8EDG - chains R and G of the 12 polymer chains in the assembly; structure by electron microscopy, 4.64 A resolution (low resolution: residue-level contacts below are approximate; hydrogen-bond / salt-bridge calls are withheld).

== Chain R ==
Molecule: 55-nt DNA strand
Sequence (55 nucleotides; numbered 1 to 55; the number before each row is that of its first residue):
     1 CAAGTGGCGC ATAAGTATCA AAATAAGCCA CTTGTTGTTG TTCTCTGGTT CACGC

== Chain G ==
Molecule: Hermes transposase
Organism: Musca domestica
UniProt: Q25438 (Q25438_MUSDO); numbering as in UniProt (aligned over 1-612)
Sequence (612 residues; numbered 1 to 612; the number before each row is that of its first residue):
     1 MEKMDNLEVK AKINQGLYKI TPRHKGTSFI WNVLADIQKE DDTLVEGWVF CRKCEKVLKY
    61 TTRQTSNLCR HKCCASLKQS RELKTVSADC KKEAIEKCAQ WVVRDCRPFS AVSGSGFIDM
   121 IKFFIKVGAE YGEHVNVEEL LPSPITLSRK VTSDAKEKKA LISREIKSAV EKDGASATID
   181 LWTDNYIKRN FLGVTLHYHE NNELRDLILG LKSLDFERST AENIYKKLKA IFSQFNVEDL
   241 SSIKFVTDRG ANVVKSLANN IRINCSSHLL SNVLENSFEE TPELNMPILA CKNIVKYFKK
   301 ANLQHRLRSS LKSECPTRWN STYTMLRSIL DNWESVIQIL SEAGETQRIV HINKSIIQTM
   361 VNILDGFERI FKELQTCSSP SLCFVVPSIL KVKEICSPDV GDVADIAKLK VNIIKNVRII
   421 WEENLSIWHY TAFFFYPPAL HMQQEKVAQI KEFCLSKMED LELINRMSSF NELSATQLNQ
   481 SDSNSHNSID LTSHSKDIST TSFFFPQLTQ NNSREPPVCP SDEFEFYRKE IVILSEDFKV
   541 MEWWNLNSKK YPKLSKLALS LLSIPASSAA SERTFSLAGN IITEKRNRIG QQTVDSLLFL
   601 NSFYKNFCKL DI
Disordered / not traced: 1-3, 461-516, 610-612
Sequence notes: engineered mutation Glu2 (Gln in Q25438), Gly128 (Lys in Q25438)
Metal / ion sites: Zn2+: Cys51, Cys54, His71, Cys73

== Interface between chain R and chain G ==
Contacting residue pairs (35; chain R residue first):
  DG27(R) - Lys72(G)
  DC28(R) - Lys56(G)
  DC28(R) - Leu58(G)
  DC28(R) - His71(G)
  DC28(R) - Lys72(G)
  DC29(R) - Leu58(G)
  DC29(R) - Lys59(G)
  DC29(R) - Asn67(G)
  DT32(R) - Gln64(G)
  DT33(R) - Gln64(G)
  DT42(R) - Arg308(G)
  DC43(R) - Ser310(G)
  DC43(R) - Lys312(G)
  DT46(R) - Arg318(G)
  DT46(R) - Glu572(G)
  DT46(R) - Ser576(G)
  DG47(R) - Trp182(G)
  DG47(R) - Arg318(G)
  DG47(R) - Trp319(G)
  DG47(R) - Glu572(G)
  DG48(R) - Asp180(G)
  DG48(R) - Asp248(G)
  DG48(R) - His268(G)
  DG48(R) - Pro316(G)
  DG48(R) - Thr317(G)
  DG48(R) - Glu572(G)
  DT49(R) - Thr183(G)
  DC51(R) - Arg218(G)
  DA52(R) - Arg218(G)
  DA52(R) - Ser219(G)
  DA52(R) - Thr220(G)
  DA52(R) - Asn252(G)
  DC53(R) - Ala251(G)
  DC53(R) - Asn252(G)
  DC53(R) - Lys255(G)
Also at the interface, not in a pair above, chain R (15 interface residues in all): DC45
Also at the interface, not in a pair above, chain G (32 interface residues in all): Trp48, Leu181, Ala221, Ser309, Gln375

== Summary ==
15 residues of chain R and 32 residues of chain G are in contact. The Zn2+ site is built by Cys51(G),
Cys54(G), His71(G) and Cys73(G).
Chain R is a 55-nt DNA strand and chain G is Hermes transposase (Musca domestica); the structure, Cryo-EM
structure of the Hermes transposase bound to two left-ends of its DNA transposon, was determined by electron
microscopy, deposited together with 8EB5 and 8SJD.
